1F5Z - chains A and C of the 4 polymer chains in the assembly; structure by X-ray diffraction, 1.88 A resolution.

[Chain A (and C)]
Name: N-acetylneuraminate lyase
Source organism: Haemophilus influenzae
Notes: EC 4.1.3.3; chain C of this document is another copy of the same molecule, construct and numbering; everything in this record applies to it too
UniProtKB: P44539 (NANA_HAEIN); numbering as in UniProt (aligned over 1-293)
Amino-acid sequence (293 residues; row label = number of the first residue in the row):
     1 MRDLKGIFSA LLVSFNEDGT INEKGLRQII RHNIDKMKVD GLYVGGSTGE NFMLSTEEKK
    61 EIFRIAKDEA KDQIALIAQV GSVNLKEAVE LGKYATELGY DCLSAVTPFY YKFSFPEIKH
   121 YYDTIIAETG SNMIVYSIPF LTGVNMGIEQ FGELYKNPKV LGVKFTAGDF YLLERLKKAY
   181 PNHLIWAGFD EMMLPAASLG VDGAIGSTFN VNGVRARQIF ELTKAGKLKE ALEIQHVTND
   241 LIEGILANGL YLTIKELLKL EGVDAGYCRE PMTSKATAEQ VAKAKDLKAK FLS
Differences from the reference sequence: variant S131 (Asn in P44539), K229 (Ala in P44539), A278 (Glu in P44539), V281 (Leu in P44539)
UniProt features mapped onto this chain:
  - active site: Y136 (Proton donor), K164 (Schiff-base intermediate with substrate)
  - binding site (aceneuramate): S47, T48, T166, G188, D190, E191, S207

[Interface between chain A and chain C]
Residue-residue contacts (43; chain A residue first):
  G168(A) - G168(C)
  F170(A) - F170(C)  hydrophobic
  F170(A) - M192(C)  hydrophobic
  Y171(A) - E191(C)
  Y171(A) - M192(C)
  Y171(A) - N239(C)
  Y171(A) - E243(C)
  E174(A) - H236(C)  salt bridge
  E174(A) - N239(C)  hydrogen bond
  R175(A) - H236(C)  hydrogen bond (side chain-backbone)
  R175(A) - N239(C)
  R175(A) - D240(C)  salt bridge
  R175(A) - E243(C)  salt bridge
  K177(A) - H236(C)
  K178(A) - H236(C)
  K178(A) - D240(C)  salt bridge
  E191(A) - Y171(C)
  M192(A) - F170(C)  hydrophobic
  M192(A) - Y171(C)
  L194(A) - S198(C)
  P195(A) - P195(C)  hydrophobic
  P195(A) - S198(C)
  P195(A) - L199(C)  hydrophobic
  S198(A) - L194(C)
  S198(A) - P195(C)
  S198(A) - S198(C)
  L199(A) - P195(C)  hydrophobic
  L199(A) - L232(C)  hydrophobic
  T223(A) - L228(C)
  G226(A) - G226(C)
  L228(A) - T223(C)
  L228(A) - L228(C)  hydrophobic
  L232(A) - L199(C)
  H236(A) - E174(C)  salt bridge
  H236(A) - R175(C)  hydrogen bond (backbone-side chain)
  H236(A) - K178(C)
  N239(A) - Y171(C)
  N239(A) - E174(C)  hydrogen bond
  N239(A) - R175(C)
  D240(A) - R175(C)  salt bridge
  D240(A) - K178(C)  salt bridge
  E243(A) - Y171(C)
  E243(A) - R175(C)  salt bridge
Interface residues without a listed pair, chain A (24 interface residues in all): Q235, I242, L246
Interface residues without a listed pair, chain C (24 interface residues in all): K177, Q235, I242, L246

[Summary]
The chain A/chain C interface involves 24 residues from each chain; the contacts include 4 hydrogen bonds and
8 salt bridges. Among the polar pairs are E174(A)-H236(C), R175(A)-D240(C) and R175(A)-E243(C). From UniProt:
active-site residues Y136(A) and K164(A) and 7 aceneuramate-binding residues on chain A.
Both chains are N-acetylneuraminate lyase (Haemophilus influenzae). Entry 1F5Z (Crystal structure analysis of
N-acetylneuraminate lyase from haemophilus influenzae: crystal form I) was determined by X-ray diffraction
(same publication as 1F6K, 1F6P, 1F73, 1F74 and 1F7B).
